8ZDJ - chains W and X of the 42 polymer chains in the assembly; structure by electron microscopy, 3.74 A resolution.

Chain W (and X):
Protein: Tail Tube Protein (gp13)
Source organism: Mycolicibacterium smegmatis MC2 155
Notes: chain X of this document is another copy of the same molecule, construct and numbering; everything in this record applies to it too
Amino-acid sequence (299 residues; numbered 2 to 300; the number before each row is that of its first residue):
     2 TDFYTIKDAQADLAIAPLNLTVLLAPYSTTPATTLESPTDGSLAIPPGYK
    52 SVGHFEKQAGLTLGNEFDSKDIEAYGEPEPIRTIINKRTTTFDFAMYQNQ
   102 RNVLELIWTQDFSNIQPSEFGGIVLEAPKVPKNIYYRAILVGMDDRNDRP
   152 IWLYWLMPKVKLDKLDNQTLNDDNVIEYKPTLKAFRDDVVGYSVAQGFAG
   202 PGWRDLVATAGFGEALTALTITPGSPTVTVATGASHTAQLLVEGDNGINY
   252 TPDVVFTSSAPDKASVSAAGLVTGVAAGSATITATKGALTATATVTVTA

Chain W / chain X interface:
Contacting residue pairs (115; chain W residue first):
  N20(W) - F4(X)
  N20(W) - K8(X)
  L21(W) - K8(X)  hydrogen bond (backbone-side chain)
  T22(W) - K8(X)
  L44(W) - F4(X)  hydrophobic
  I46(W) - I7(X)  hydrophobic
  K51(W) - A211(X)
  S52(W) - I7(X)
  S52(W) - K8(X)  hydrogen bond (side chain-backbone)
  H55(W) - K8(X)  hydrogen bond
  H55(W) - A10(X)
  K88(W) - E78(X)
  K88(W) - P79(X)
  R89(W) - E80(X)
  T90(W) - E80(X)
  Y98(W) - L14(X)
  Y98(W) - A15(X)
  Q99(W) - Q11(X)
  Q99(W) - A12(X)
  Q99(W) - L14(X)
  N100(W) - L14(X)  hydrogen bond (side chain-backbone)
  N100(W) - I16(X)
  N100(W) - W204(X)
  N100(W) - A211(X)
  Q101(W) - L14(X)
  Q101(W) - A211(X)
  R102(W) - A211(X)  hydrogen bond (backbone-backbone)
  R102(W) - G212(X)  hydrogen bond (side chain-backbone)
  R102(W) - F213(X)
  L105(W) - Q197(X)
  L105(W) - F199(X)  hydrophobic
  L105(W) - F213(X)  hydrophobic
  I108(W) - R89(X)  hydrogen bond (backbone-side chain)
  W109(W) - R89(X)
  W109(W) - V195(X)  hydrophobic
  W109(W) - Q197(X)  hydrogen bond
  Q117(W) - N247(X)  hydrogen bond (side chain-backbone)
  P118(W) - V208(X)  hydrophobic
  P118(W) - F213(X)
  P118(W) - G214(X)
  S119(W) - E37(X)  hydrogen bond
  S119(W) - I249(X)
  E120(W) - P39(X)
  E120(W) - G248(X)
  E120(W) - I249(X)
  E120(W) - N250(X)  hydrogen bond (backbone-backbone)
  F121(W) - E37(X)
  F121(W) - S38(X)
  F121(W) - P39(X)
  F121(W) - D41(X)
  F121(W) - G42(X)
  F121(W) - R205(X)
  G122(W) - E37(X)
  G122(W) - W204(X)
  G122(W) - I249(X)
  G123(W) - E37(X)
  G123(W) - F199(X)
  I124(W) - G198(X)
  I124(W) - F199(X)  hydrogen bond (backbone-backbone)
  I124(W) - W204(X)
  I124(W) - F213(X)  hydrophobic
  V125(W) - T34(X)
  V125(W) - A196(X)  hydrophobic
  V125(W) - Q197(X)
  L126(W) - A196(X)
  L126(W) - Q197(X)  hydrogen bond (backbone-backbone)
  L126(W) - F199(X)  hydrophobic
  E127(W) - Y193(X)
  E127(W) - V195(X)
  E127(W) - A196(X)
  A128(W) - Y193(X)
  A128(W) - V195(X)  hydrogen bond (backbone-backbone)
  K130(W) - R187(X)
  K130(W) - G192(X)
  P132(W) - R89(X)
  N134(W) - T84(X)
  N134(W) - I85(X)
  V142(W) - F4(X)  hydrophobic
  M144(W) - F4(X)  hydrophobic
  K162(W) - T84(X)  hydrogen bond (side chain-backbone)
  L163(W) - F68(X)  hydrophobic
  D164(W) - F68(X)
  L166(W) - N66(X)
  L166(W) - F68(X)  hydrophobic
  N168(W) - T63(X)
  N168(W) - L64(X)
  N168(W) - G65(X)
  N168(W) - N66(X)  hydrogen bond (side chain-backbone)
  Q169(W) - L62(X)
  Q169(W) - T63(X)
  Q169(W) - L64(X)  hydrogen bond (backbone-backbone)
  T170(W) - L62(X)
  T170(W) - T63(X)
  L171(W) - L21(X)  hydrophobic
  L171(W) - G61(X)
  L171(W) - L62(X)  hydrogen bond (backbone-backbone)
  L171(W) - W156(X)  hydrophobic
  N172(W) - P18(X)
  N172(W) - K58(X)
  N172(W) - Q59(X)
  N172(W) - A60(X)
  N172(W) - G61(X)
  D173(W) - P18(X)
  D173(W) - L19(X)
  N175(W) - A17(X)
  V176(W) - A15(X)
  V176(W) - A17(X)  hydrophobic
  I177(W) - I16(X)
  I177(W) - P18(X)
  I177(W) - L154(X)  hydrophobic
  I177(W) - W156(X)  hydrophobic
  Y179(W) - Q197(X)  hydrogen bond
  K184(W) - E80(X)  salt bridge
  F186(W) - P81(X)
  F186(W) - T84(X)
Other interface residues (no listed pair), chain W (65 interface residues in all): L24, G54, N87, F113, I116, V131, Y136, G143, W153, K165, D167, A185, R187
Other interface residues (no listed pair), chain X (68 interface residues in all): T2, Y5, D9, N20, T40, S70, R83, I86, Y155, L157, E215

In short:
65 residues of chain W face 68 of chain X across their interface; the contacts include 19 hydrogen bonds and 1
salt bridge. Among the polar pairs are K184(W)-E80(X), L21(W)-K8(X) and S52(W)-K8(X).
Both chains are Tail Tube Protein (gp13) (Mycolicibacterium smegmatis MC2 155). Entry 8ZDJ (Cryo-EM structure
of Mycobacteriophage Douge genome-packed connector (gp5, gp9, gp10, gp12 and gp13)) was determined by electron
microscopy, deposited together with 8ZDK, 8ZDL, 8ZDO and 8ZDQ.
